PDB entry 8RNF | X-ray diffraction, 1.87 A resolution | chains A and B of the 3 polymer chains in the assembly

[Chain A]
Name: HLA class I histocompatibility antigen, E alpha chain variant
Organism: Homo sapiens
Reference sequence: Q59EE1 (Q59EE1_HUMAN); residues 1-274 here correspond to UniProt positions 19-292 (UniProt number = residue number + 18)
Sequence (274 residues; row label = number of the first residue in the row):
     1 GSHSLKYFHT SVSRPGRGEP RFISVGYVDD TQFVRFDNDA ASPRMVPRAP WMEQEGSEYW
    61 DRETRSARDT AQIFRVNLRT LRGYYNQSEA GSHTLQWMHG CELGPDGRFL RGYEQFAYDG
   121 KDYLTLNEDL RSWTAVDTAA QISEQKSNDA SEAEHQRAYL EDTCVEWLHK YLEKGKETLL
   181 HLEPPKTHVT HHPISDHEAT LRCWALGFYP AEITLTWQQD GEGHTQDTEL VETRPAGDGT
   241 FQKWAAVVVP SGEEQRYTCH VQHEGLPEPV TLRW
Disulfide bonds: C101-C164, C203-C259
What the authors report for this chain:
  - conformationally variable residues (side-chain flip): Y7
  - contacts within the chain: Y7-G26

[Chain B]
Name: Beta-2-microglobulin
Organism: Homo sapiens
Reference sequence: P61769 (B2MG_HUMAN); residues 2-100 here correspond to UniProt positions 21-119 (UniProt number = residue number + 19)
Sequence (100 residues; numbered 1 to 100; the number before each row is that of its first residue):
     1 MIQRTPKIQV YSRHPAENGK SNFLNCYVSG FHPSDIEVDL LKNGERIEKV EHSDLSFSKD
    61 WSFYLLYYTE FTPTEKDEYA CRVNHVTLSQ PKIVKWDRDM
Disulfide bonds: C26-C81
Sequence notes: initiating methionine (1)
Curated features (UniProtKB/Swiss-Prot):
  - modified residue: Q3 (Pyrrolidone carboxylic acid)
  - glycosylation: I2 (N-linked (Glc) (glycation) isoleucine), K20 (N-linked (Glc) (glycation) lysine), K42 (N-linked (Glc) (glycation) lysine), K49 (N-linked (Glc) (glycation) lysine), K59 (N-linked (Glc) (glycation) lysine), K92 (N-linked (Glc) (glycation) lysine), K95 (N-linked (Glc) (glycation) lysine)

[Chain A / chain B interface]
Residue-residue contacts (54):
  F8(A) with S56(B); F57(B)
  H9(A) with F57(B)
  T10(A) with F57(B); F63(B)
  V12(A) with S34(B)
  I23(A) with L55(B)
  V25(A) with D54(B); L55(B); S56(B)
  Y27(A) with S56(B); Y64(B), hydrogen bond
  Q32(A) with D54(B), hydrogen bond
  R35(A) with D54(B), salt bridge
  R48(A) with D54(B), salt bridge
  Q96(A) with H32(B), hydrogen bond; F57(B); W61(B), hydrogen bond (side chain-backbone); F63(B)
  W97(A) with F57(B)
  M98(A) with F57(B), hydrophobic; W61(B), hydrophobic
  Q115(A) with W61(B)
  F116(A) with W61(B)
  A117(A) with W61(B), hydrophobic
  D119(A) with I2(B)
  G120(A) with I2(B); H32(B)
  K121(A) with I2(B)
  D122(A) with W61(B), hydrogen bond
  H192(A) with D99(B), salt bridge
  R202(A) with D99(B), hydrogen bond (side chain-backbone)
  W204(A) with D99(B); M100(B)
  L206(A) with P15(B), hydrophobic
  E229(A) with M100(B)
  V231(A) with Q9(B)
  E232(A) with Q9(B), hydrogen bond (backbone-side chain); S29(B), hydrogen bond
  R234(A) with Q9(B), hydrogen bond; Y11(B); Y27(B); M100(B), hydrogen bond (side chain-backbone)
  P235(A) with Y11(B), hydrogen bond (backbone-side chain); N25(B); Y27(B)
  A236(A) with R13(B), hydrogen bond (backbone-side chain); N25(B), hydrogen bond (backbone-side chain)
  G237(A) with R13(B), hydrogen bond (backbone-side chain); L66(B)
  Q242(A) with Y11(B); S12(B), hydrogen bond (side chain-backbone); R13(B), hydrogen bond (side chain-backbone)
  W244(A) with M100(B), hydrogen bond (side chain-backbone)
Interface residues without a listed pair, chain A (36 interface residues in all): T94, T233, D238
Interface residues without a listed pair, chain B (26 interface residues in all): K7, H14, H52, S58, K59

[In short]
36 residues of chain A and 26 residues of chain B are in contact, with 17 hydrogen bonds and 3 salt bridges.
Polar pairs include R35(A)-D54(B), R48(A)-D54(B) and H192(A)-D99(B). The paper reports conformational
variability at Y7(A); contacts within the chain involving Y7(A) and G26(A).
Chain A is HLA class I histocompatibility antigen, E alpha chain variant and chain B is Beta-2-microglobulin,
both from Homo sapiens; the structure, HLA-E*01:03 in complex with SARS-CoV-2 Omicron Nsp13 peptide,
VIPLSAPTL, was determined by X-ray diffraction, deposited together with 8RNE.
